PDB entry 9CIH | X-ray diffraction, 2.15 A resolution | chains A and P of the 3 polymer chains in the assembly

Chain A:
Protein: DNA polymerase eta
From: Homo sapiens
Notes: EC 2.7.7.7
Reference sequence: Q9Y253 (POLH_HUMAN); residues 1-432 here = UniProt positions 1-432
Sequence (435 residues; each row starts with the number of its first residue; numbers below 1 keep their minus sign (Gly-2 is residue -2)):
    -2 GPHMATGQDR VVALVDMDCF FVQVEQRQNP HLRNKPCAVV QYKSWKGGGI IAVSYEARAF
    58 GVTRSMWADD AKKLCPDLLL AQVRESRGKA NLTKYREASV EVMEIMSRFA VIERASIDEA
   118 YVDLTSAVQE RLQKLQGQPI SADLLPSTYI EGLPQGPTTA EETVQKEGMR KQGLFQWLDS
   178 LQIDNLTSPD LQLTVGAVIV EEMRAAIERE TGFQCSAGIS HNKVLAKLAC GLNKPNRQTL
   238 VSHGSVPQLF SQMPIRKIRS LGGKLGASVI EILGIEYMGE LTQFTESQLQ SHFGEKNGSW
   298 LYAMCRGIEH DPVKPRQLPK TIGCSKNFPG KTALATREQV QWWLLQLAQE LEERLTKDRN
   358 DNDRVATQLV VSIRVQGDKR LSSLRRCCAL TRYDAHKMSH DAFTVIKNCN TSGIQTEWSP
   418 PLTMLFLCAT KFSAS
Disordered / not traced: -2 to 1, 154-160
Construct notes: expression tag (-2 to 0)
Bound ions: Mg2+ site 1: Asp13, Asp115, Glu116 (together with 0KX); Mg2+ site 2: Asp13, Met14, Asp115 (together with 0KX)
Ligand contacts: 0KX (2'-deoxy-5'-O-[(R)-hydroxy{[(R)-hydroxy(phosphonooxy)phosphoryl]amino}phosphoryl]cytidine): Asp13, Met14, Asp15, Cys16, Phe17, Phe18, Ile48, Ala49, Tyr52, Arg55, Arg61, Ile114, Asp115, Glu116, Lys231
Curated features (UniProtKB/Swiss-Prot):
  - binding site (Mg(2+)): Asp13, Met14, Asp115, Glu116
  - binding site (Mn(2+)): Asp13, Met14, Asp115, Glu116
  - binding site (a 2'-deoxyribonucleoside 5'-triphosphate): Arg61

Chain P:
Molecule: 8-nt DNA strand
Sequence (8 nucleotides; numbered 1 to 8; the number before each row is that of its first residue):
     1 AGCGTCAA

Interface between chain A and chain P:
Contacting residue pairs - 24 pairs, chain A then chain P:
  Ala112(A) - DA8(P)  base contact
  Ser113(A) - DA8(P)  sugar contact
  Glu116(A) - DA8(P)  sugar contact
  Lys224(A) - DA8(P)  sugar contact
  Ile255(A) - DA7(P)  phosphate contact
  Arg256(A) - DA7(P)  phosphate contact
  Arg256(A) - DA8(P)  hydrogen bond to the base
  Ser257(A) - DC6(P)  phosphate contact
  Ser257(A) - DA7(P)  hydrogen bond to the phosphate
  Leu258(A) - DA7(P)  hydrogen bond to the phosphate
  Gly259(A) - DA7(P)  hydrogen bond to the phosphate
  Gly260(A) - DC6(P)  phosphate contact
  Gly260(A) - DA7(P)  phosphate contact
  Lys261(A) - DT5(P)  phosphate contact
  Lys261(A) - DC6(P)  hydrogen bond to the phosphate
  Leu262(A) - DC6(P)  hydrogen bond to the phosphate
  Arg377(A) - DG4(P)  salt bridge to the phosphate
  Leu381(A) - DC3(P)  phosphate contact
  Arg382(A) - DG2(P)  sugar contact
  Arg382(A) - DC3(P)  hydrogen bond to the phosphate
  Arg382(A) - DG4(P)  hydrogen bond to the base
  Arg383(A) - DG2(P)  phosphate contact
  Cys384(A) - DA1(P)  sugar contact
  Cys384(A) - DG2(P)  hydrogen bond to the phosphate

In short:
17 residues of chain A face 8 of chain P across their interface; the contacts include 9 hydrogen bonds and 1
salt bridge. Among the polar pairs are Arg256(A)-DA8(P), Arg382(A)-DG4(P) and Ser257(A)-DA7(P). Ligands of
chain A: compound 0KX.
Here chain A is DNA polymerase eta (Homo sapiens) and chain P is an 8-nt DNA strand. Entry 9CIH (Crystal
structure of human polymerase eta with incoming dCMPnPP nucleotide across O4-methyl threofuranosyl thymidine
in DNA ...) was determined by X-ray diffraction together with 9CHW, 9CI9, 9CIQ and 9CJ9 from the same study.
